8I9A - chains A and B of the 6 polymer chains in the assembly; structure by electron microscopy, 3.57 A resolution.

[Chain A]
Molecule: Guanine nucleotide-binding protein G(q) subunit alpha
Organism: Homo sapiens
Chain sequence (374 residues; numbered -5 to 394; 26 numbers in that range are skipped by the numbering (no residue carries them; nothing is unmodelled there); the number before each row is that of its first residue; numbers below 1 keep their minus sign (Met-5 is residue -5)):
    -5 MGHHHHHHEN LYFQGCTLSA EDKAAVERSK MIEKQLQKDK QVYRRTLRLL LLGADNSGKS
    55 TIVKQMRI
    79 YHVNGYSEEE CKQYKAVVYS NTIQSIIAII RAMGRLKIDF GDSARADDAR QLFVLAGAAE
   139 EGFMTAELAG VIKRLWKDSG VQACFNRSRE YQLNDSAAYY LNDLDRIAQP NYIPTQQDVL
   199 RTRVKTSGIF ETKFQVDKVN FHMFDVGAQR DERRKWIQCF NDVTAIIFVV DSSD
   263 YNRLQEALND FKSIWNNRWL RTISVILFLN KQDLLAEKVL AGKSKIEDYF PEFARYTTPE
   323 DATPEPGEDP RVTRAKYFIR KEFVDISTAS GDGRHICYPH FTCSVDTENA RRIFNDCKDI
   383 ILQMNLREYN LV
Disordered / not traced: -5 to 14, 79-203, 263, 365-367

[Chain B]
Molecule: Guanine nucleotide-binding protein G(I)/G(S)/G(T) subunit beta-1
Organism: Homo sapiens
UniProtKB: P62873 (GBB1_HUMAN); residues 2-340 here = UniProt positions 2-340
Chain sequence (350 residues; each row starts with the number of its first residue; numbers below 1 keep their minus sign (Met-9 is residue -9)):
    -9 MHHHHHHGSS GSELDQLRQE AEQLKNQIRD ARKACADATL SQITNNIDPV GRIQMRTRRT
    51 LRGHLAKIYA MHWGTDSRLL VSASQDGKLI IWDSYTTNKV HAIPLRSSWV MTCAYAPSGN
   111 YVACGGLDNI CSIYNLKTRE GNVRVSRELA GHTGYLSCCR FLDDNQIVTS SGDTTCALWD
   171 IETGQQTTTF TGHTGDVMSL SLAPDTRLFV SGACDASAKL WDVREGMCRQ TFTGHESDIN
   231 AICFFPNGNA FATGSDDATC RLFDLRADQE LMTYSHDNII CGITSVSFSK SGRLLLAGYD
   291 DFNCNVWDAL KADRAGVLAG HDNRVSCLGV TDDGMAVATG SWDSFLKIWN
Disordered / not traced: -9 to 2
Sequence notes: initiating methionine (-9); expression tag (-8 to 1)
Swiss-Prot annotation at these positions:
  - modified residue: Ser2 (N-acetylserine), His266 (Phosphohistidine)
  - natural variant: Leu30 (L30F: In MRD42; uncertain significance), Arg52 (R52G: In MRD42), Gly64 (G64V: In MRD42), Asp76 (D76E: In MRD42; D76G: In MRD42), Gly77 (G77S: In MRD42), Lys78 (K78R: In MRD42), Ile80 (I80N: In MRD42; I80T: In MRD42), His91 (H91R: In MRD42; uncertain significance), Ala92 (A92T: In MRD42), Pro94 (P94S: In MRD42), Leu95 (L95P: In MRD42), Arg96 (R96L: In MRD42), 5 further natural variant entries in UniProt

[Chain A / chain B interface]
Contacting residue pairs - 49 pairs, chain A then chain B:
  Arg22(A) with Val90(B), hydrogen bond (side chain-backbone)
  Ser23(A) with Asn88(B); Lys89(B), hydrogen bond (side chain-backbone)
  Ile26(A) with Lys89(B); Ala92(B), hydrophobic
  Glu27(A) with Lys89(B), salt bridge
  Leu30(A) with Gly53(B); Leu55(B); Lys78(B)
  Asp33(A) with Lys78(B), salt bridge
  Tyr37(A) with Ala56(B); Gln75(B), hydrogen bond
  Thr204(A) with Asn119(B), hydrogen bond (backbone-side chain); His142(B), hydrogen bond (side chain-backbone)
  Ser205(A) with Asn119(B)
  Gly206(A) with Leu117(B); Asp118(B), hydrogen bond (backbone-backbone); Asn119(B)
  Ile207(A) with Ser97(B); Trp99(B); Leu117(B)
  Phe222(A) with Trp99(B)
  Ala226(A) with Asn119(B), hydrogen bond (backbone-side chain); Thr143(B); Gly144(B)
  Gln227(A) with Leu117(B), hydrogen bond (side chain-backbone); Asn119(B), hydrogen bond; Gly144(B); Tyr145(B), hydrogen bond (side chain-backbone)
  Arg228(A) with Gly162(B); Asp186(B), salt bridge
  Glu230(A) with Asp186(B)
  Arg232(A) with Cys204(B)
  Lys233(A) with Tyr145(B); Cys204(B), hydrogen bond; Asp228(B); Asn230(B), hydrogen bond
  Trp234(A) with Leu117(B), hydrophobic
  Gln236(A) with Lys57(B), hydrogen bond (backbone-side chain); Tyr59(B), hydrogen bond (backbone-side chain); Trp332(B)
  Cys237(A) with Lys57(B), hydrogen bond (backbone-side chain); Tyr59(B); Trp99(B); Met101(B), hydrophobic
  Phe238(A) with Trp99(B); Leu117(B), hydrophobic
  Asn239(A) with Lys57(B), hydrogen bond; Trp332(B)
Also at the interface, not in a pair above, chain A (31 interface residues in all): Ala19, Val20, Gln29, Lys34, Arg38, Arg42, Asp240, Trp281
Also at the interface, not in a pair above, chain B (35 interface residues in all): Arg52, His91, Gly141, Asp163, Thr164, Gly185, Met188, Asp290

[Overview]
The interface between chain A and chain B involves 31 residues on one side and 35 on the other, with 16
hydrogen bonds and 3 salt bridges. Among the polar pairs are Glu27(A)-Lys89(B), Asp33(A)-Lys78(B) and
Arg228(A)-Asp186(B).
Here chain A is Guanine nucleotide-binding protein G(q) subunit alpha and chain B is Guanine
nucleotide-binding protein G(I)/G(S)/G(T) subunit beta-1, both from Homo sapiens. Entry 8I9A (Structure of
EP54-C3aR-Gq complex) was determined by electron microscopy (same publication as 8HPT, 8HQC, 8I95, 8I97, 8I9L,
8I9S and 3 further entries).
